Entry 8A5Y (electron microscopy, 4.90 A resolution (low resolution: residue-level contacts below are approximate; hydrogen-bond / salt-bridge calls are withheld)); this record covers chains P and I of the 17 polymer chains in the assembly.

Chain P:
Name: Anaphase-promoting complex subunit CDC23
From: Saccharomyces cerevisiae
UniProtKB: P16522 (CDC23_YEAST); residue numbers follow UniProt; this construct covers 1-626
Sequence (626 residues; numbered 1 to 626; the number before each row is that of its first residue):
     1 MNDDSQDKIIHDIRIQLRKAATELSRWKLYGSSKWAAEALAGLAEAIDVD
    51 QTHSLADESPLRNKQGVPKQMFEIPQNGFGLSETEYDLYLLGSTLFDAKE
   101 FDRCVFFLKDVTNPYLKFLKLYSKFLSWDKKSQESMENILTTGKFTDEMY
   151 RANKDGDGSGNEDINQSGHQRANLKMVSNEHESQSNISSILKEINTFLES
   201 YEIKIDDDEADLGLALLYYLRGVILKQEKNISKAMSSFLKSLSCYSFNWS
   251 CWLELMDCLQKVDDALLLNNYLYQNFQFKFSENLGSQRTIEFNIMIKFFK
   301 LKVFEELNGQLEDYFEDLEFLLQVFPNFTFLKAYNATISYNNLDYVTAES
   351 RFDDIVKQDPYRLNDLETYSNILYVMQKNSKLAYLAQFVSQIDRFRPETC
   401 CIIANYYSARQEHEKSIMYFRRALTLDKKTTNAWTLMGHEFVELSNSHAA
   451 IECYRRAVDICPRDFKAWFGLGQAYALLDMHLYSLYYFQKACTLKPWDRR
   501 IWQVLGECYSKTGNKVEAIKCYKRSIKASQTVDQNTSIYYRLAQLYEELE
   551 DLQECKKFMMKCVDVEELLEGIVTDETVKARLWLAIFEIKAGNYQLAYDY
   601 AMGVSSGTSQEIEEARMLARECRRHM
Unresolved in the structure: 1-5, 45-74, 147-181

Chain I:
Name: Anaphase-promoting complex subunit SWM1
From: Saccharomyces cerevisiae
UniProtKB: Q12379 (SWM1_YEAST); numbering as in UniProt (aligned over 1-170)
Sequence (170 residues; row label = number of the first residue in the row):
     1 MSSSSYRDSYFQYRHLPAPHHILYAEWNQDILALPDEVANITMAMKDNTR
    51 TDAEEGRAPQDGERNSNVRESAQGKALMTSEQNSNRYWNSFHDEDDWNLF
   101 NGMELESNGVVTFAGQAFDHSLNGGTNSRNDGANEPRKETITGSIFDRRI
   151 TQLAYARNNGWHELALPQSR
Unresolved in the structure: 1, 46-77, 117-138, 167-170

How chain P and chain I interact:
Pairs across the interface - 52 pairs, chain P then chain I:
  L29(P) with D8(I)
  Y30(P) with D8(I); R14(I)
  G31(P) with Y6(I); D8(I); R14(I)
  K34(P) with S5(I); Y6(I)
  W35(P) with Y6(I)
  K99(P) with R14(I); H15(I); P17(I)
  F101(P) with H15(I)
  Y122(P) with D8(I)
  F125(P) with S9(I)
  L126(P) with H15(I)
  D129(P) with Y10(I); F11(I)
  K130(P) with F11(I)
  N138(P) with Q29(I)
  T142(P) with A25(I)
  V223(P) with S9(I)
  W249(P) with Y6(I)
  S250(P) with Y6(I); D8(I)
  L253(P) with S3(I); R7(I)
  E254(P) with R7(I); S9(I)
  K302(P) with S3(I)
  F330(P) with S2(I)
  T337(P) with S2(I)
  R362(P) with Y6(I)
  N364(P) with S5(I); Y6(I)
  D365(P) with S2(I)
  E367(P) with S4(I)
  F395(P) with H20(I)
  R396(P) with S5(I); Y13(I)
  T425(P) with I22(I)
  L426(P) with Q12(I); Y13(I); I22(I)
  D427(P) with Y10(I); F11(I); Q12(I); Y13(I)
  K428(P) with F11(I)
  K429(P) with R7(I); Y10(I)
  T431(P) with S4(I)
Also at the interface, not in a pair above, chain P (38 interface residues in all): S32, Q133, Y219, P397
Also at the interface, not in a pair above, chain I (22 interface residues in all): L16, P19, L23

Summary:
The interface between chain P and chain I involves 38 residues on one side and 22 on the other.
Here chain P is Anaphase-promoting complex subunit CDC23 and chain I is Anaphase-promoting complex subunit
SWM1, both from Saccharomyces cerevisiae. Entry 8A5Y (S. cerevisiae apo unphosphorylated APC/C) was determined
by electron microscopy.
